9H9I - chains 1 and J of the 11 polymer chains in the assembly; structure by electron microscopy, 3.20 A resolution.

# Chain 1
Molecule: 16S RNA (head domain)
Source organism: Escherichia coli
Sequence (1541 nucleotides; row label = number of the first residue in the row):
     1 AAAUUGAAGA GUUUGAUCAU GGCUCAGAUU GAACGCUGGC GGCAGGCCUA ACACAUGCAA
    61 GUCGAACGGU AACAGGAAGA AGCUUGCUUC UUUGCUGACG AGUGGCGGAC GGGUGAGUAA
   121 UGUCUGGGAA ACUGCCUGAU GGAGGGGGAU AACUACUGGA AACGGUAGCU AAUACCGCAU
   181 AACGUCGCAA GACCAAAGAG GGGGACCUUC GGGCCUCUUG CCAUCGGAUG UGCCCAGAUG
   241 GGAUUAGCUA GUAGGUGGGG UAACGGCUCA CCUAGGCGAC GAUCCCUAGC UGGUCUGAGA
   301 GGAUGACCAG CCACACUGGA ACUGAGACAC GGUCCAGACU CCUACGGGAG GCAGCAGUGG
   361 GGAAUAUUGC ACAAUGGGCG CAAGCCUGAU GCAGCCAUGC CGCGUGUAUG AAGAAGGCCU
   421 UCGGGUUGUA AAGUACUUUC AGCGGGGAGG AAGGGAGUAA AGUUAAUACC UUUGCUCAUU
   481 GACGUUACCC GCAGAAGAAG CACCGGCUAA CUCCGUGCCA GCAGCCXCGG UAAUACGGAG
   541 GGUGCAAGCG UUAAUCGGAA UUACUGGGCG UAAAGCGCAC GCAGGCGGUU UGUUAAGUCA
   601 GAUGUGAAAU CCCCGGGCUC AACCUGGGAA CUGCAUCUGA UACUGGCAAG CUUGAGUCUC
   661 GUAGAGGGGG GUAGAAUUCC AGGUGUAGCG GUGAAAUGCG UAGAGAUCUG GAGGAAUACC
   721 GGUGGCGAAG GCGGCCCCCU GGACGAAGAC UGACGCUCAG GUGCGAAAGC GUGGGGAGCA
   781 AACAGGAUUA GAUACCCUGG UAGUCCACGC CGUAAACGAU GUCGACUUGG AGGUUGUGCC
   841 CUUGAGGCGU GGCUUCCGGA GCUAACGCGU UAAGUCGACC GCCUGGGGAG UACGGCCGCA
   901 AGGUUAAAAC UCAAAUGAAU UGACGGGGGC CCGCACAAGC GGUGGAGCAU GUGGUUUAAU
   961 UCGAUGXAAC GCGAAGAACC UUACCUGGUC UUGACAUCCA CGGAAGUUUU CAGAGAUGAG
  1021 AAUGUGCCUU CGGGAACCGU GAGACAGGUG CUGCAUGGCU GUCGUCAGCU CGUGUUGUGA
  1081 AAUGUUGGGU UAAGUCCCGC AACGAGCGCA ACCCUUAUCC UUUGUUGCCA GCGGUCCGGC
  1141 CGGGAACUCA AAGGAGACUG CCAGUGAUAA ACUGGAGGAA GGUGGGGAUG ACGUCAAGUC
  1201 AUCAUGGCCC UUACGACCAG GGCUACACAC GUGCUACAAU GGCGCAUACA AAGAGAAGCG
  1261 ACCUCGCGAG AGCAAGCGGA CCUCAUAAAG UGCGUCGUAG UCCGGAUUGG AGUCUGCAAC
  1321 UCGACUCCAU GAAGUCGGAA UCGCUAGUAA UCGUGGAUCA GAAUGCCACG GUGAAUACGU
  1381 UCCCGGCCUU GUACACACCG CCCGUXACAC CAUGGGAGUG GGUUGCAAAA GAAGUAGGUA
  1441 GCUUAACCUU CGGGAGGGCG CUUACCACUU UGUGAUUCAU GACUGGGGUG AAGUCGUAAC
  1501 AAGGUAACCG UAGGGGAACC UGCGGUUGGA UCACCUCCUU A
Disordered / not traced: 1-930, 1387-1541
Modified positions: PSU (pseudouridine-5'-monophosphate) at position 516, G7M (N7-methyl-guanosine-5'-monophosphate) at position 527, 2MG (2N-methylguanosine-5'-monophosphate) at position 966, 5MC (5-methylcytidine-5'-monophosphate) at position 967, 2MG (2N-methylguanosine-5'-monophosphate) at position 1207, 4OC (4n,o2'-methylcytidine-5'-monophosphate) at position 1401, 5MC (5-methylcytidine-5'-monophosphate) at position 1406, UR3 (3-methyluridine-5'-monophoshate) at position 1497, 2MG (2N-methylguanosine-5'-monophosphate) at position 1515, MA6 (6N-dimethyladenosine-5'-monophoshate) at position 1517, MA6 (6N-dimethyladenosine-5'-monophoshate) at position 1518
Bound ions: Mg2+ site 1 near A937 (its only coordinating residue here); Mg2+ site 2: G944, G945; Mg2+ site 3 near G945 (its only coordinating residue here); Mg2+ site 4: A964, U1199; Mg2+ site 5 near C972 (its only coordinating residue here); Mg2+ site 6: G976, A1362; Mg2+ site 7 near C980 (its only coordinating residue here); Mg2+ site 8: G993, G1041; Mg2+ site 9 near G1013 (its only coordinating residue here); Mg2+ site 10: C1054, A1197; Mg2+ site 11: C1054, G1198; Mg2+ site 12: G1068, G1094; 16 more Mg2+ sites not listed

# Chain J
Protein: Small ribosomal subunit protein uS10
Source organism: Escherichia coli
UniProtKB: P0A7R5 (RS10_ECOLI); residue numbers follow UniProt; this construct covers 1-103
Sequence (103 residues; row label = number of the first residue in the row):
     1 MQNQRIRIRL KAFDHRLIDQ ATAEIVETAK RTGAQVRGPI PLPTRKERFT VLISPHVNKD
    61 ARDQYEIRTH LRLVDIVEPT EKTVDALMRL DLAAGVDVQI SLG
Disordered / not traced: 1-2, 103

# Chain 1 / chain J interface
Pairs across the interface (53; chain 1 residue first):
  G963(1) with His56(J), sugar contact; Val57(J), base contact
  A964(1) with His56(J), sugar contact; Val57(J), sugar contact
  C972(1) with Val57(J), base contact; Lys59(J), salt bridge to the phosphate
  G973(1) with Val57(J), sugar contact; Lys59(J), salt bridge to the phosphate
  A975(1) with Thr50(J), base contact
  C1059(1) with Ile53(J), sugar contact; Pro55(J), sugar contact
  U1060(1) with Ile53(J), sugar contact; Ser54(J), sugar contact; Asn58(J), hydrogen bond to the sugar
  G1061(1) with Asn58(J), sugar contact
  U1115(1) with Arg68(J), salt bridge to the phosphate
  U1123(1) with Gly38(J), phosphate contact; Pro39(J), hydrogen bond to the sugar; Pro41(J), base contact
  G1124(1) with Arg37(J), phosphate contact; Gly38(J), hydrogen bond to the phosphate; Ile40(J), phosphate contact
  U1125(1) with Arg7(J), phosphate contact; Arg37(J), salt bridge to the phosphate; Ile40(J), sugar contact
  U1126(1) with Arg7(J), salt bridge to the phosphate; Leu42(J), base contact; Leu73(J), base contact
  A1150(1) with Pro41(J), sugar contact; Leu42(J), sugar contact; Pro43(J), sugar contact
  A1151(1) with Pro41(J), sugar contact; Leu42(J), sugar contact; Pro43(J), phosphate contact; Thr44(J), phosphate contact; Arg72(J), phosphate contact
  A1152(1) with His15(J), phosphate contact; Asp19(J), sugar contact; Thr44(J), phosphate contact; His70(J), salt bridge to the phosphate; Arg72(J), salt bridge to the phosphate
  G1153(1) with His15(J), salt bridge to the phosphate
  G1198(1) with His56(J), hydrogen bond to the sugar
  U1199(1) with His56(J), hydrogen bond to the sugar
  A1254(1) with Arg45(J), salt bridge to the phosphate
  G1255(1) with Arg45(J), salt bridge to the phosphate
  G1279(1) with Arg9(J), salt bridge to the phosphate; Lys11(J), salt bridge to the phosphate
  A1280(1) with Arg9(J), salt bridge to the phosphate
  C1366(1) with Arg62(J), hydrogen bond to the sugar
  C1367(1) with Thr50(J), sugar contact; Arg62(J), sugar contact
  A1368(1) with Gln64(J), hydrogen bond to the phosphate
Also at the interface, not in a pair above, chain 1 (30 interface residues in all): G1058, C1114, U1202, G1253
Also at the interface, not in a pair above, chain J (32 interface residues in all): Lys46, Glu47, Leu52, Ala61

# In short
The interface between chain 1 and chain J involves 30 residues on one side and 32 on the other; the contacts
include 7 hydrogen bonds and 13 salt bridges. Polar contacts include U1060(1)-Asn58(J), U1123(1)-Pro39(J) and
G1198(1)-His56(J). G944(1) and G945(1) coordinate Mg2+ site 2.
Here chain 1 is 16S RNA (head domain) and chain J is Small ribosomal subunit protein uS10, both from
Escherichia coli. Entry 9H9I (Complex 2 (HEAD) 30S-IF1-IF3-tRNA-GE81112) was determined by electron microscopy
together with 9H8G, 9H9H, 9H9J, 9H9K, 9H9L, 9H9M and 9H9N from the same study.
